PDB entry 6TDV | electron microscopy, 2.80 A resolution | chains A and F of the 38 polymer chains in the assembly

Chain A:
Protein: ATPTB1
Source organism: Euglena gracilis
Amino-acid sequence (487 residues; numbered 1 to 487; the number before each row is that of its first residue):
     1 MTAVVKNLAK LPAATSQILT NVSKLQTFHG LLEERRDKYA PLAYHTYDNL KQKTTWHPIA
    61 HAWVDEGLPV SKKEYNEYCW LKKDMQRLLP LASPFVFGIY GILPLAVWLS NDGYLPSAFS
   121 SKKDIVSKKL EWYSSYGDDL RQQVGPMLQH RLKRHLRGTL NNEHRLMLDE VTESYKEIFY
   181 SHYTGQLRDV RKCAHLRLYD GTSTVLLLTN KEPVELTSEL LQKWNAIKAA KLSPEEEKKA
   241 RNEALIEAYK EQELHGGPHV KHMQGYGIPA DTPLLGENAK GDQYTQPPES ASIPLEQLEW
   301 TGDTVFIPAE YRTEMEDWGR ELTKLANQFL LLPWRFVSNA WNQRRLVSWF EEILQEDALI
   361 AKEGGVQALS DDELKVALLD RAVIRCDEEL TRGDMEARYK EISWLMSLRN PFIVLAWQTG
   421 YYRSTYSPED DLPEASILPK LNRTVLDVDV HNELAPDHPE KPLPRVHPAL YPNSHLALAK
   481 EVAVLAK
Unresolved in the structure: 1

Chain F:
Protein: subunit a
Source organism: Euglena gracilis
Amino-acid sequence (274 residues; row label = number of the first residue in the row):
     1 MLNSNIYIII YGGIIMYSIM IIIQMFLYNF SNKIYIEVEI NKYILSKNNI DIYWIICNCT
    61 IIIIITTLNH IINKIGIYNM IEYNICYWLI GTGLGLYISP FIVFGYKFFV YIMDLNNYSL
   121 NIYHNNNKMN DIQQIYNGTN YNDTMIFFIK DINNIFTIYR SINFFMNWLY QMIYYGVRMW
   181 LVFVLHSFSL GSFGELITVI TDNNLIFNVF YIGLLGLGFI LYLIVIFYLG IQIYVYISFS
   241 LSFLHSTILL FLVNYIPHYN NKSIFNTFTN KSIY
Small-molecule neighbours:
  - 3-sn-phosphatidic acid (LPP; 2-(hexadecanoyloxy)-1-[(phosphonooxy)methyl]ethyl hexadecanoate): Asp143, Thr144, Met145, Phe147, Phe148
  - fragment of triton x-100 (TRT): Leu27, Leu68, Ile72, Tyr222, Leu223, Ile226, Phe227
Reported in the primary citation:
  - contacts within the chain: Arg178-Gln232, His186-Tyr228
  - binding site for cardiolipin: Arg160
  - catalytic residues: Arg178, His186 (proposed by the authors, not directly observed)

How chain A and chain F interact:
Pairs across the interface (74; chain A residue first):
  Leu50(A) with Tyr106(F), hydrophobic; Val110(F)
  Gln52(A) with Val110(F)
  Lys53(A) with Tyr106(F)
  Ile59(A) with Asn270(F), hydrogen bond (backbone-backbone)
  Ala60(A) with Asn270(F)
  Ala62(A) with Asn270(F), hydrogen bond (backbone-side chain)
  Trp63(A) with Asn270(F)
  Glu66(A) with Lys271(F), salt bridge
  Thr159(A) with Ser46(F), hydrogen bond (side chain-backbone); Lys47(F), hydrogen bond (side chain-backbone); Asn49(F); Ile50(F)
  Leu160(A) with Glu37(F); Ile40(F), hydrophobic; Asn41(F), hydrogen bond (backbone-side chain); Asn49(F); Tyr53(F), hydrophobic
  Asn161(A) with Glu37(F), hydrogen bond
  Asn162(A) with Asn41(F), hydrogen bond; Asn49(F)
  Arg165(A) with Asn41(F), hydrogen bond (side chain-backbone); Ile44(F); Leu45(F)
  Leu168(A) with His258(F)
  Arg191(A) with Phe265(F)
  Ala194(A) with Ile264(F)
  His195(A) with Phe265(F)
  Arg197(A) with Asn261(F), hydrogen bond (backbone-side chain); Ser263(F), hydrogen bond (side chain-backbone); Ile264(F), hydrogen bond (side chain-backbone); Thr267(F)
  Leu198(A) with His258(F), hydrogen bond (backbone-side chain); Ile264(F), hydrophobic
  Asp200(A) with Tyr259(F); Asn261(F)
  Gly201(A) with Tyr259(F); Asn261(F), hydrogen bond (backbone-side chain)
  Thr202(A) with Asn260(F), hydrogen bond (side chain-backbone); Asn261(F); Lys262(F)
  Ser203(A) with Ser263(F)
  Val205(A) with Phe268(F), hydrophobic
  Leu207(A) with Ile273(F), hydrophobic
  Leu216(A) with Phe268(F)
  Leu221(A) with Phe268(F), hydrophobic; Ser272(F)
  His262(A) with Tyr259(F)
  Met263(A) with Tyr259(F)
  Gln264(A) with Asn254(F); Ile256(F); Tyr259(F), hydrogen bond (backbone-side chain)
  Thr272(A) with Lys128(F)
  Trp300(A) with Ile273(F), hydrophobic; Tyr274(F), hydrophobic
  Gly302(A) with Tyr274(F), hydrogen bond (backbone-side chain)
  Thr304(A) with Ile273(F); Tyr274(F), hydrogen bond
  Phe306(A) with Thr269(F); Asn270(F)
  Tyr311(A) with Ile256(F), hydrophobic; Tyr259(F), hydrophobic
  Asp317(A) with Lys47(F), salt bridge
  Trp318(A) with Lys47(F)
  Gly319(A) with Lys47(F)
  Trp404(A) with Phe265(F), hydrophobic
  Ser407(A) with Thr267(F)
  Leu408(A) with Ile264(F); Phe265(F); Asn266(F); Thr267(F), hydrogen bond (backbone-side chain)
  Arg409(A) with Thr269(F); Lys271(F)
  Leu454(A) with Phe265(F)
Other interface residues (no listed pair), chain A (62 interface residues in all): Pro41, Asp48, Pro58, Leu166, Glu170, Tyr199, Thr217, Ser218, Trp224, Asn225, Lys228, Pro269, Ala270, Pro273, Leu275, Gln286, Asp303, Glu453
Other interface residues (no listed pair), chain F (38 interface residues in all): Asn48, Lys107, Asn126, Asn127, Tyr255, Pro257

Summary:
62 residues of chain A face 38 of chain F across their interface, with 18 hydrogen bonds and 2 salt bridges.
Polar pairs include Glu66(A)-Lys271(F), Asp317(A)-Lys47(F) and Ala62(A)-Asn270(F). Ligands of chain F:
3-sn-phosphatidic acid and fragment of triton x-100. The paper reports catalytic residues Arg178(F) and
His186(F); a binding site for cardiolipin at Arg160(F).
Chain A is ATPTB1 and chain F is subunit a, both from Euglena gracilis; the structure, Cryo-EM structure of
Euglena gracilis mitochondrial ATP synthase, membrane region, was determined by electron microscopy together
with 6TDU, 6TDW, 6TDX, 6TDY, 6TDZ and 6TE0 from the same study.
